Entry 3RY1 (X-ray diffraction, 1.03 A resolution); this record covers chains A and B of the 4 polymer chains in the assembly.

== Chain A (and B) ==
Name: Streptavidin
From: Streptomyces avidinii
Notes: chain B of this document is another copy of the same molecule, construct and numbering; everything in this record applies to it too
Reference sequence: P22629 (SAV_STRAV); residues 13-139 here correspond to UniProt positions 37-163 (UniProt number = residue number + 24)
Amino-acid sequence (127 residues; numbered 13 to 139; the number before each row is that of its first residue):
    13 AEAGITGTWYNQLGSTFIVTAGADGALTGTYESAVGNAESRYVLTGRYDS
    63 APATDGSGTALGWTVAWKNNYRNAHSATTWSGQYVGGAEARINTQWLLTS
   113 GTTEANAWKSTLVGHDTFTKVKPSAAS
Disordered / not traced: 13-14, 137-139 (chain B: 13)
Curated features (UniProtKB/Swiss-Prot):
  - motif: Arg-59 to Asp-61 (Cell attachment site)
  - binding site (biotin): Tyr-43, Tyr-54, Trp-92, Trp-108, Trp-120
What the authors report for this chain:
  - self-association interface (contacts with another copy of this molecule): Gly-113 to Ser-122
  - conformationally variable residues (loop rearrangement): Ser-45 to Ser-52
  - binding site for (4S)-2-methyl-2,4-pentanediol: Trp-108, Asp-128

== How chain A and chain B interact ==
Residue-residue contacts - 90 pairs, chain A then chain B:
  Val-55(A) / Arg-59(B)
  Thr-57(A) / Thr-57(B)  hydrogen bond
  Thr-57(A) / Gly-58(B)  hydrogen bond (side chain-backbone)
  Thr-57(A) / Arg-59(B)
  Gly-58(A) / Thr-57(B)
  Arg-59(A) / Val-55(B)
  Arg-59(A) / Thr-57(B)
  Arg-59(A) / Thr-76(B)
  Arg-59(A) / Ala-78(B)
  Tyr-60(A) / Ala-78(B)
  Asp-61(A) / Lys-80(B)
  Asp-61(A) / Asn-85(B)  hydrogen bond
  Asp-61(A) / His-87(B)  salt bridge
  Ser-62(A) / Lys-80(B)  hydrogen bond
  Ala-63(A) / Lys-80(B)
  Ala-63(A) / Asn-85(B)  hydrogen bond (backbone-side chain)
  Ala-63(A) / His-87(B)
  Pro-64(A) / His-87(B)
  Ala-65(A) / His-87(B)  hydrogen bond (backbone-side chain)
  Gly-68(A) / Thr-115(B)
  Ser-69(A) / Gly-113(B)
  Ser-69(A) / Thr-114(B)
  Ser-69(A) / Thr-115(B)
  Gly-70(A) / Gly-113(B)
  Gly-70(A) / Thr-114(B)  hydrogen bond (backbone-backbone)
  Ala-72(A) / His-87(B)
  Ala-72(A) / Ser-88(B)
  Ala-72(A) / Ala-89(B)
  Ala-72(A) / Thr-111(B)
  Ala-72(A) / Gly-113(B)
  Leu-73(A) / Ala-89(B)
  Gly-74(A) / Thr-76(B)  hydrogen bond (backbone-side chain)
  Gly-74(A) / Thr-91(B)
  Trp-75(A) / Thr-76(B)  hydrogen bond (backbone-side chain)
  Thr-76(A) / Arg-59(B)
  Thr-76(A) / Gly-74(B)
  Thr-76(A) / Trp-75(B)  hydrogen bond (side chain-backbone)
  Ala-78(A) / Arg-59(B)
  Ala-78(A) / Tyr-60(B)
  Lys-80(A) / Asp-61(B)
  Lys-80(A) / Ser-62(B)  hydrogen bond
  Lys-80(A) / Ala-63(B)
  Asn-85(A) / Asp-61(B)  hydrogen bond
  Asn-85(A) / Ala-63(B)  hydrogen bond (side chain-backbone)
  His-87(A) / Asp-61(B)  salt bridge
  His-87(A) / Ala-63(B)  hydrogen bond (side chain-backbone)
  His-87(A) / Pro-64(B)
  His-87(A) / Ala-65(B)
  His-87(A) / Ala-72(B)
  Ser-88(A) / Ala-72(B)
  Ala-89(A) / Ala-72(B)
  Ala-89(A) / Leu-73(B)
  Ala-89(A) / Ser-93(B)
  Thr-91(A) / Gly-74(B)
  Thr-91(A) / Thr-91(B)  hydrogen bond
  Thr-91(A) / Trp-92(B)
  Thr-91(A) / Ser-93(B)
  Trp-92(A) / Thr-91(B)
  Ser-93(A) / Ala-89(B)
  Ser-93(A) / Thr-91(B)
  Ser-93(A) / Leu-109(B)  hydrogen bond (side chain-backbone)
  Ser-93(A) / Thr-111(B)  hydrogen bond
  Gly-94(A) / Thr-111(B)  hydrogen bond (backbone-side chain)
  Gln-95(A) / Ser-112(B)
  Gln-95(A) / Gly-113(B)
  Gln-95(A) / Thr-114(B)  hydrogen bond (side chain-backbone)
  Gln-95(A) / Ser-122(B)
  Val-97(A) / Glu-116(B)
  Gln-107(A) / Leu-109(B)
  Gln-107(A) / Thr-123(B)  hydrogen bond
  Trp-108(A) / Leu-109(B)
  Leu-109(A) / Ser-93(B)  hydrogen bond (backbone-side chain)
  Leu-109(A) / Gln-107(B)
  Leu-109(A) / Trp-108(B)
  Leu-109(A) / Leu-109(B)  hydrophobic
  Thr-111(A) / Ala-72(B)
  Thr-111(A) / Ser-93(B)  hydrogen bond
  Thr-111(A) / Gly-94(B)  hydrogen bond (side chain-backbone)
  Ser-112(A) / Gln-95(B)
  Gly-113(A) / Ser-69(B)
  Gly-113(A) / Gly-70(B)
  Gly-113(A) / Ala-72(B)
  Gly-113(A) / Gln-95(B)
  Thr-114(A) / Ser-69(B)
  Thr-114(A) / Gly-70(B)  hydrogen bond (backbone-backbone)
  Thr-114(A) / Gln-95(B)  hydrogen bond (backbone-side chain)
  Thr-115(A) / Ser-69(B)
  Glu-116(A) / Arg-103(B)  salt bridge
  Ser-122(A) / Gln-95(B)
  Thr-123(A) / Gln-107(B)  hydrogen bond
Also at the interface, not in a pair above, chain A (45 interface residues in all): Asp-67, Asn-105, Leu-110, Ala-119
Also at the interface, not in a pair above, chain B (45 interface residues in all): Asp-67, Gly-68, Val-97, Leu-110, Ala-119

== Summary ==
Chain A and chain B each contribute 45 residues to their interface; the contacts include 26 hydrogen bonds and
3 salt bridges. Among the polar pairs are Asp-61(A)/His-87(B), Glu-116(A)/Arg-103(B) and Thr-57(A)/Thr-57(B).
From UniProt: 5 biotin-binding residues on chain A. From the paper: a binding site for
(4S)-2-methyl-2,4-pentanediol at Trp-108(A) and Asp-128(A); conformational variability at Ser-45(A).
Both chains are Streptavidin (Streptomyces avidinii). Entry 3RY1 (Wild-type core streptavidin at atomic
resolution) was determined by X-ray diffraction, deposited together with 3RY2.
